7LWS - chains B and C of the 3 polymer chains in the assembly; structure by electron microscopy, 3.22 A resolution.

Chain B (and C):
Molecule: Spike glycoprotein
Source organism: Severe acute respiratory syndrome coronavirus 2
Notes: chain C of this document is another copy of the same molecule, construct and numbering; everything in this record applies to it too
Reference sequence: P0DTC2 (SPIKE_SARS2); numbering as in UniProt; present here: 1-68, 71-143, 145-1208
Sequence (1285 residues; row label = number of the first residue in the row; note: 3 numbers in that range are skipped by the numbering (no residue carries them; nothing is unmodelled there)):
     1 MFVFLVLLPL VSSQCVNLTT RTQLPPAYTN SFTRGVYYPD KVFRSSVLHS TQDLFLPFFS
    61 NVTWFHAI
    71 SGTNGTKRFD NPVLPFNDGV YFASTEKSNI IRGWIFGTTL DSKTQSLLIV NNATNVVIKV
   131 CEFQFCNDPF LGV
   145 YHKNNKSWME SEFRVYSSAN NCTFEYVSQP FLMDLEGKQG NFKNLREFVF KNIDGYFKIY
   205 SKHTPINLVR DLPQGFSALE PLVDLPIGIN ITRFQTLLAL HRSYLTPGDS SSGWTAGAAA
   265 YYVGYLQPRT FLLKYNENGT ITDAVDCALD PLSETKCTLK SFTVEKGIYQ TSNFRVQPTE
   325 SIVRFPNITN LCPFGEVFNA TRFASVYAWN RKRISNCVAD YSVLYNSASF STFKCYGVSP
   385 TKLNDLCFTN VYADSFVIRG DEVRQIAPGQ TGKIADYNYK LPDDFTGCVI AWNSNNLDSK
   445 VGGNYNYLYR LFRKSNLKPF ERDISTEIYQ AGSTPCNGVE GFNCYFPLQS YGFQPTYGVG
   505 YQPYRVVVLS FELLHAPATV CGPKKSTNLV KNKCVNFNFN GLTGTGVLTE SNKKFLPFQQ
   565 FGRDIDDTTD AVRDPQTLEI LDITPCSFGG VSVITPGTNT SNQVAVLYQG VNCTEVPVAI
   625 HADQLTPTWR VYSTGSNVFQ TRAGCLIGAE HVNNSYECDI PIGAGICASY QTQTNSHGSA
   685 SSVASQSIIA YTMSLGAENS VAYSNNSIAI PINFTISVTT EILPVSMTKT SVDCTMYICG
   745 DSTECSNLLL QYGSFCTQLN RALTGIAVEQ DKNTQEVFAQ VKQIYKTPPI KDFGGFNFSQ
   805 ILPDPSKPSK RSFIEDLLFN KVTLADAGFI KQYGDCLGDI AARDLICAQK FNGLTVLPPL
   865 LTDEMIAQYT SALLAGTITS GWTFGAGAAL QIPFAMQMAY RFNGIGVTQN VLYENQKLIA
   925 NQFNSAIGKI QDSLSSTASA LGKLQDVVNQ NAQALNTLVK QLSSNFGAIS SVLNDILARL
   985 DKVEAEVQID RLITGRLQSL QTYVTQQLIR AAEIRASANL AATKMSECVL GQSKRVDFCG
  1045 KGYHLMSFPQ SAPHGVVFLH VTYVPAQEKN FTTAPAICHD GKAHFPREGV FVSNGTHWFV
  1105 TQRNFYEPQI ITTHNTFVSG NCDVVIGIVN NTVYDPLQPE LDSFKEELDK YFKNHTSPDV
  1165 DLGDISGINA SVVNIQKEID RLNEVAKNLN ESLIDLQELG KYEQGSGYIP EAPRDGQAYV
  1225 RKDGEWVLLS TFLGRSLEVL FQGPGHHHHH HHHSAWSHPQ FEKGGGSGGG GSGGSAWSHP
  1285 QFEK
Not modelled in the structure: 1-26, 71-79, 145-164, 173-185, 246-262, 333, 621-640, 677-688, 828-853, 1148-1288
Construct notes: engineered mutation Tyr-501 (Asn in P0DTC2), Asp-570 (Ala in P0DTC2), Gly-614 (Asp in P0DTC2), His-681 (Pro in P0DTC2), Gly-682 (Arg in P0DTC2), Ser-683 (Arg in P0DTC2), Ser-685 (Arg in P0DTC2), Ile-716 (Thr in P0DTC2), Ala-982 (Ser in P0DTC2), His-1118 (Asp in P0DTC2); expression tag (1209-1288)
Swiss-Prot annotation at these positions:
  - region: Asn-280 to Cys-301 (Putative superantigen), Arg-403 to Asp-405 (Integrin-binding motif), Asn-448 to Phe-456 (Immunodominant HLA epitope recognized by the CD8+), Ser-816 to Tyr-837 (Fusion peptide 1), Lys-835 to Phe-855 (Fusion peptide 2), Asp-1163 to Glu-1202 (Heptad repeat 2)
  - site: Arg-815, Ser-816 (Cleavage)
  - glycosylation: Asn-17 (N-linked (GlcNAc...) (complex) asparagine), Asn-61 (N-linked (GlcNAc...) (hybrid) asparagine), Asn-74 (N-linked (GlcNAc...) (complex) asparagine), Asn-122 (N-linked (GlcNAc...) (hybrid) asparagine), Asn-149 (N-linked (GlcNAc...) (complex) asparagine), Asn-165 (N-linked (GlcNAc...) (complex) asparagine), Asn-234 (N-linked (GlcNAc...) (high mannose) asparagine), Asn-282 (N-linked (GlcNAc...) (complex) asparagine), Thr-323 (O-linked (GalNAc) threonine), Ser-325 (O-linked (HexNAc...) serine), Asn-331 (N-linked (GlcNAc...) (complex) asparagine), Asn-343 (N-linked (GlcNAc...) (complex) asparagine), Asn-603 (N-linked (GlcNAc...) (hybrid) asparagine), Asn-616 (N-linked (GlcNAc...) (complex) asparagine), Asn-657 (N-linked (GlcNAc...) (complex) asparagine), Thr-676 (O-linked (GlcNAc...) threonine), Thr-678 (O-linked (GlcNAc...) threonine), Asn-709 (N-linked (GlcNAc...) (high mannose) asparagine), Asn-717 (N-linked (GlcNAc...) (hybrid) asparagine), Asn-801 (N-linked (GlcNAc...) (hybrid) asparagine) and 6 more in UniProt
  - natural variant: Leu-5 (L5F: In strain: Iota/B.1.526), Ser-13 (S13I: In strain: Epsilon/B.1.427/B.1.429), Leu-18 (L18F: In strain: Beta/B.1.351, Gamma/P.1 and 1 more), Thr-19 (T19I: In strain: Omicron/BQ.1.1, Omicron/XBB.1.5 and 1 more; T19R: In strain: Delta/B.1.617.2, Omicron/BA.2 and 4 more), Thr-20 (T20N: In strain: Gamma/P.1), Leu-24 to Ala-27 (sequence variant, change not given here; In strain: Omicron/BA.2, Omicron/BA.2.12.1 and 6 more), Pro-26 (P26S: In strain: Gamma/P.1), Gln-52 (Q52H: In strain: Omicron/EG.5.1), Ala-67 (A67V: In strain: Eta/B.1.525, Omicron/BA.1), Gly-75 (G75V: In strain: Lambda/C.37), Thr-76 (T76I: In strain: Lambda/C.37), Asp-80 (D80A: In strain: Beta/B.1.351), 79 further natural variant entries in UniProt
  - mutagenesis: Asn-121 (N121Q: Partial loss of biliverdin affinity), Arg-190 (R190K: Partial loss of biliverdin affinity), Asn-234 (N234Q: Increased resistance to neutralizing antibodies), Asn-331 (N331Q: Reduced viral infectivity), Asn-343 (N343Q: Reduced viral infectivity), Leu-452 (L452R: Increased resistance to neutralizing antibodies. Decreases HLA binding to NF9 epitope. Increased binding affinity to human ACE2), Tyr-453 (Y453F: Decreased HLA binding to NF9 epitope. Increased binding affinity to human ACE2), Ala-475 (A475V: Increased resistance to neutralizing antibodies), Val-483 (V483A: Increased resistance to neutralizing antibodies), Glu-484 (E484D: Increased replication in human TMEM106B overexpressing cells), Phe-490 (F490L: Increased resistance to neutralizing antibodies and human covalescent sera neutralization), Gln-493 (Q493N: Reduced host ACE2-binding affinity in vitro; Q493Y: Reduced host ACE2-binding affinity in vitro), 8 further mutagenesis entries in UniProt
Cystine bridges: Cys-131/Cys-166, Cys-291/Cys-301, Cys-336/Cys-361, Cys-379/Cys-432, Cys-391/Cys-525, Cys-480/Cys-488, Cys-538/Cys-590, Cys-617/Cys-649, Cys-662/Cys-671, Cys-738/Cys-760, Cys-743/Cys-749, Cys-1032/Cys-1043, Cys-1082/Cys-1126
Covalently attached groups: N-acetylglucosamine (NAG) linked to Asn-61, Asn-122, Asn-165, Asn-234, Asn-282, Asn-331, Asn-343, Asn-603, Asn-616, Asn-657, Asn-709, Asn-717, Asn-801, Asn-1074, Asn-1098, Asn-1134
What the authors report for this chain:
  - mutagenesis - A570D, D1118H: increased stability (proposed by the authors, not directly observed)
  - mutagenesis - T716I: decreased stability
  - self-association interface (contacts with another copy of this molecule); pairs are residue here / residue on that copy: Asn-856/Asp-570 (hydrogen bond)
  - mutagenesis - Y453F, N501Y: increased binding to ACE2
  - mutagenesis - I692V: unchanged binding to ACE2
  - mutagenesis - K417N/E484K/N501Y, E484K: abolished binding to DH1041
  - mutagenesis - K417N/E484K/N501Y, E484K: abolished binding to DH1043

Chain B / chain C interface:
Contacting residue pairs (157):
  Gln-314(B) / Asn-764(C)  hydrogen bond
  Arg-319(B) / Asp-737(C)  salt bridge
  Arg-319(B) / Asp-745(C)  salt bridge
  Arg-357(B) / Pro-230(C)
  Gly-381(B) / Arg-983(C)  hydrogen bond (backbone-side chain)
  Gly-381(B) / Leu-984(C)
  Val-382(B) / Arg-983(C)
  Val-382(B) / Leu-984(C)
  Ser-383(B) / Arg-983(C)  hydrogen bond (backbone-backbone)
  Ser-383(B) / Leu-984(C)
  Ser-383(B) / Asp-985(C)
  Ser-383(B) / Glu-988(C)  hydrogen bond
  Thr-385(B) / Asp-985(C)  hydrogen bond
  Lys-386(B) / Leu-981(C)
  Lys-386(B) / Ala-982(C)
  Lys-386(B) / Arg-983(C)
  Leu-390(B) / Ala-982(C)
  Tyr-396(B) / Tyr-200(C)  hydrogen bond
  Glu-516(B) / Tyr-200(C)  hydrogen bond
  His-519(B) / Val-42(C)
  Thr-547(B) / Asn-978(C)
  Lys-558(B) / Phe-43(C)
  Phe-559(B) / Phe-43(C)  hydrophobic
  Leu-560(B) / Tyr-38(C)  hydrophobic
  Phe-562(B) / Tyr-38(C)  hydrophobic
  Phe-562(B) / Asp-40(C)
  Phe-562(B) / Lys-41(C)
  Phe-562(B) / Pro-225(C)  hydrophobic
  Gln-563(B) / Lys-41(C)
  Gln-563(B) / Val-42(C)  hydrogen bond (side chain-backbone)
  Gln-563(B) / Phe-43(C)
  Gln-564(B) / Lys-41(C)  hydrogen bond (backbone-backbone)
  Phe-565(B) / Val-42(C)
  Phe-565(B) / Phe-43(C)  hydrogen bond (backbone-backbone)
  Gly-566(B) / Phe-43(C)
  Arg-567(B) / Val-42(C)
  Arg-567(B) / Phe-43(C)
  Asp-568(B) / Lys-854(C)  salt bridge
  Asp-568(B) / Phe-855(C)
  Ile-569(B) / Lys-964(C)
  Asp-570(B) / Asn-856(C)  hydrogen bond
  Asp-570(B) / Val-963(C)
  Asp-570(B) / Leu-966(C)
  Asp-570(B) / Ser-967(C)
  Asp-571(B) / Ser-967(C)
  Asp-574(B) / Lys-854(C)  salt bridge
  Ile-587(B) / Phe-855(C)
  Pro-589(B) / Lys-854(C)
  Pro-589(B) / Phe-855(C)  hydrophobic
  Phe-592(B) / Lys-854(C)
  Gly-593(B) / Met-740(C)
  Gly-593(B) / Lys-854(C)
  Leu-611(B) / Leu-861(C)  hydrophobic
  Gln-613(B) / Thr-859(C)
  Gln-613(B) / Val-860(C)
  Gln-613(B) / Leu-861(C)
  Arg-646(B) / Pro-862(C)
  Ala-647(B) / Pro-862(C)  hydrophobic
  Pro-665(B) / Leu-864(C)  hydrophobic
  Ala-668(B) / Pro-863(C)  hydrogen bond (backbone-backbone)
  Ala-668(B) / Leu-864(C)
  Ala-668(B) / Thr-866(C)
  Gly-669(B) / Leu-864(C)  hydrogen bond (backbone-backbone)
  Gly-669(B) / Thr-866(C)
  Gly-669(B) / Met-869(C)
  Thr-696(B) / Met-869(C)
  Met-697(B) / Leu-865(C)  hydrophobic
  Met-697(B) / Met-869(C)
  Leu-699(B) / Ile-788(C)  hydrophobic
  Leu-699(B) / Met-869(C)
  Leu-699(B) / Gln-872(C)
  Leu-699(B) / Tyr-873(C)
  Gly-700(B) / Lys-786(C)
  Gly-700(B) / Ile-788(C)
  Ala-701(B) / Gln-787(C)
  Ala-701(B) / Ile-788(C)  hydrogen bond (backbone-backbone)
  Glu-702(B) / Ile-788(C)
  Glu-702(B) / Lys-790(C)  salt bridge
  Asn-703(B) / Gln-787(C)  hydrogen bond
  Asn-703(B) / Ile-788(C)  hydrogen bond (backbone-backbone)
  Asn-703(B) / Tyr-789(C)
  Asn-703(B) / Lys-790(C)  hydrogen bond (backbone-backbone)
  Ser-704(B) / Lys-790(C)
  Val-705(B) / Tyr-789(C)  hydrophobic
  Val-705(B) / Thr-883(C)
  Ala-706(B) / Gln-895(C)
  Tyr-707(B) / Pro-792(C)  hydrophobic
  Tyr-707(B) / Asp-796(C)  hydrogen bond (side chain-backbone)
  Tyr-707(B) / Phe-797(C)
  Tyr-707(B) / Thr-883(C)
  Tyr-707(B) / Ile-896(C)
  Tyr-707(B) / Pro-897(C)  hydrophobic
  Tyr-707(B) / Phe-898(C)  hydrogen bond (side chain-backbone)
  Ser-708(B) / Asp-796(C)
  Ser-708(B) / Pro-897(C)
  Asn-709(B) / Asp-796(C)  hydrogen bond (backbone-side chain)
  Asn-709(B) / Pro-897(C)
  Asn-710(B) / Pro-897(C)
  Ser-711(B) / Gln-895(C)
  Ser-711(B) / Pro-897(C)
  Ile-712(B) / Gln-895(C)
  Ile-712(B) / Ile-896(C)  hydrophobic
  Ile-712(B) / Tyr-904(C)
  Ala-713(B) / Leu-894(C)
  Ala-713(B) / Gln-895(C)  hydrogen bond (backbone-backbone)
  Pro-715(B) / Leu-894(C)
  Gln-957(B) / Arg-765(C)
  Thr-961(B) / Ser-758(C)
  Thr-961(B) / Gln-762(C)
  Thr-961(B) / Arg-765(C)  hydrogen bond
  Gln-965(B) / Gly-757(C)
  Gln-965(B) / Ser-758(C)
  Gln-965(B) / Phe-759(C)
  Gln-965(B) / Gln-762(C)  hydrogen bond
  Ser-968(B) / Gln-755(C)
  Ser-968(B) / Gly-757(C)
  Asn-969(B) / Gln-755(C)  hydrogen bond (backbone-backbone)
  Phe-970(B) / Gln-755(C)  hydrogen bond (backbone-backbone)
  Phe-970(B) / Gly-757(C)
  Gly-971(B) / Gln-755(C)
  Thr-1006(B) / Gln-762(C)
  Thr-1006(B) / Gln-1005(C)  hydrogen bond
  Thr-1009(B) / Thr-1009(C)
  Ile-1013(B) / Leu-1012(C)  hydrophobic
  Glu-1017(B) / Arg-1019(C)
  Arg-1039(B) / Glu-1031(C)  salt bridge
  Arg-1039(B) / Arg-1039(C)
  Val-1040(B) / Ser-1030(C)
  Val-1040(B) / Glu-1031(C)
  Val-1040(B) / Leu-1034(C)
  Val-1040(B) / Gly-1035(C)
  Lys-1045(B) / Gly-889(C)
  Gly-1046(B) / Ala-890(C)
  Tyr-1047(B) / Trp-886(C)
  Tyr-1047(B) / Ala-890(C)  hydrophobic
  Val-1068(B) / Ala-890(C)
  Pro-1069(B) / Ala-890(C)
  Glu-1072(B) / Ala-892(C)
  Glu-1072(B) / Leu-894(C)
  Asn-1074(B) / Gln-895(C)
  Thr-1077(B) / Pro-897(C)
  Thr-1077(B) / Met-900(C)
  Ala-1078(B) / Met-900(C)
  Pro-1079(B) / Tyr-917(C)  hydrophobic
  Phe-1089(B) / Tyr-917(C)  hydrophobic
  Pro-1090(B) / Gln-913(C)  hydrogen bond (backbone-side chain)
  Val-1094(B) / Met-900(C)  hydrophobic
  Val-1094(B) / Tyr-904(C)
  Arg-1107(B) / Trp-886(C)
  Arg-1107(B) / Tyr-904(C)
  Phe-1121(B) / Asn-914(C)
  Ser-1123(B) / Glu-918(C)  hydrogen bond
  Asn-1125(B) / Glu-918(C)  hydrogen bond
  Val-1128(B) / Glu-918(C)
  Leu-1141(B) / Leu-1141(C)  hydrophobic
  Leu-1145(B) / Glu-1144(C)
  Leu-1145(B) / Leu-1145(C)  hydrophobic
Also at the interface, not in a pair above, chain B (110 interface residues in all): Asn-317, Thr-430, Leu-517, Ala-520, Thr-549, Lys-557, Thr-573, Thr-588, Gly-594, Gly-667, Ile-670, Cys-671, Ile-714, Gln-1002, Ser-1003, Gln-1010, Asp-1041, Tyr-1067, Gly-1093, Val-1129, Ile-1130
Also at the interface, not in a pair above, chain C (94 interface residues in all): Glu-224, Tyr-756, Ala-766, Gln-784, Gly-857, Ile-882, Thr-887, Gly-891, Ala-893, Thr-912, Gln-920, Lys-921, Ile-973, Ile-1013, Thr-1027

In short:
The interface between chain B and chain C involves 110 residues on one side and 94 on the other, with 29
hydrogen bonds and 6 salt bridges. Among the polar pairs are Arg-319(B)/Asp-737(C), Arg-319(B)/Asp-745(C) and
Asp-568(B)/Lys-854(C). The paper reports that A570D and D1118H of chain B increase stability; a
self-association interface involving Asn-856(B); 8 substitutions were tested in all.
Both chains are Spike glycoprotein (Severe acute respiratory syndrome coronavirus 2). Entry 7LWS (UK (B.1.1.7)
SARS-CoV-2 S-GSAS-D614G variant spike protein in the 3-RBD-down conformation) was determined by electron
microscopy, deposited together with 7M0J.
